Entry 4WJG (X-ray diffraction, 3.10 A resolution); this record covers chains A and B of the 10 polymer chains in the assembly.

# Chain A
Name: Hemoglobin subunit alpha
Source organism: Homo sapiens
UniProtKB: P69905 (HBA_HUMAN); residues 1-141 here correspond to UniProt positions 2-142 (UniProt number = residue number + 1)
Sequence (141 residues; each row starts with the number of its first residue):
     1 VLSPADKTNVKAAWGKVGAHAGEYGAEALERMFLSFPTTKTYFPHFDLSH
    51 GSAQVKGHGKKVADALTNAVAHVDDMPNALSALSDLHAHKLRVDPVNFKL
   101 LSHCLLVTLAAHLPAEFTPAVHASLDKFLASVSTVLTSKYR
Metal / ion sites: heme Fe: H87 (together with oxygen molecule)
Ligand contacts:
  - heme (HEM): M32, T39, Y42, F43, F46, H58, K61, V62, A65, L83, L86, H87, L91, V93, N97, F98, L101, V132, S133, L136
  - oxygen molecule (OXY): F43, H58, V62
Swiss-Prot annotation at these positions:
  - binding site (O2): H58
  - binding site (heme b): H87
  - site: T8, N9 (Microbial infection: Cleavage), K11 (Not glycated), A13, W14 (Microbial infection: Cleavage), Y24, G25 (Microbial infection: Cleavage), L29, E30 (Microbial infection: Cleavage), H45, F46 (Microbial infection: Cleavage), D47, L48 (Microbial infection: Cleavage), S52, A53 (Microbial infection: Cleavage), V55, K56 (Microbial infection: Cleavage), K56 (Not glycated), G59, K60 (Microbial infection: Cleavage), K60 (Not glycated), K90 (Not glycated), L91, R92 (Microbial infection: Cleavage), K99 (Not glycated), L106, V107 (Microbial infection: Cleavage), T108, L109 (Microbial infection: Cleavage), V121, H122 (Microbial infection: Cleavage), S133, T134 (Microbial infection: Cleavage)
  - modified residue: S3 (Phosphoserine), K7 (N6-succinyllysine), T8 (Phosphothreonine), K11 (N6-succinyllysine), K16 (N6-acetyllysine), Y24 (Phosphotyrosine), S35 (Phosphoserine), K40 (N6-succinyllysine), S49 (Phosphoserine), S102 (Phosphoserine), T108 (Phosphothreonine), S124 (Phosphoserine), S131 (Phosphoserine), T134 (Phosphothreonine), T137 (Phosphothreonine), S138 (Phosphoserine)
  - glycosylation (N-linked (Glc) (glycation) lysine): K7, K16, K40, K61

# Chain B
Name: Hemoglobin subunit beta
Source organism: Homo sapiens
UniProtKB: P68871 (HBB_HUMAN); residues 1-146 here correspond to UniProt positions 2-147 (UniProt number = residue number + 1)
Sequence (146 residues; row label = number of the first residue in the row):
     1 VHLTPEEKSAVTALWGKVNVDEVGGEALGRLLVVYPWTQRFFESFGDLST
    51 PDAVMGNPKVKAHGKKVLGAFSDGLAHLDNLKGTFATLSELHCDKLHVDP
   101 ENFRLLGNVLVCVLAHHFGKEFTPPVQAAYQKVVAGVANALAHKYH
Metal / ion sites: heme Fe: H92 (together with oxygen molecule)
Ligand contacts:
  - heme (HEM): T38, F41, F42, H63, K66, V67, A70, F71, F85, L88, L91, H92, L96, V98, N102, F103, L106, V137, L141
  - oxygen molecule (OXY): F42, H63, V67
Swiss-Prot annotation at these positions:
  - binding site ((2R)-2,3-bisphosphoglycerate): V1, H2, K82, H143
  - binding site (heme b): H63, H92
  - site: E7, K8 (Microbial infection: Cleavage), G25, E26 (Microbial infection: Cleavage), G29, R30 (Microbial infection: Cleavage), Y35, P36 (Microbial infection: Cleavage), W37, T38 (Microbial infection: Cleavage), F45, G46 (Microbial infection: Cleavage), D52, A53 (Microbial infection: Cleavage), G56, N57 (Microbial infection: Cleavage), K59 (Not glycated), F71, S72 (Microbial infection: Cleavage), G74, L75 (Microbial infection: Cleavage), K82 (Not glycated), T84, F85 (Microbial infection: Cleavage), H92, C93 (Microbial infection: Cleavage), K95 (Not glycated), R104, L105 (Microbial infection: Cleavage), L110, V111 (Microbial infection: Cleavage), G119, K120 (Microbial infection: Cleavage), F122, T123 (Microbial infection: Cleavage), A128, A129 (Microbial infection: Cleavage) and 2 more in UniProt
  - modified residue: V1 (N-acetylvaline), S9 (Phosphoserine), T12 (Phosphothreonine), S44 (Phosphoserine), T50 (Phosphothreonine), K59 (N6-acetyllysine), K82 (N6-acetyllysine), T87 (Phosphothreonine), C93 (S-nitrosocysteine), K144 (N6-acetyllysine)
  - glycosylation: V1 (N-linked (Glc) (glycation) valine), K8 (N-linked (Glc) (glycation) lysine), K17 (N-linked (Glc) (glycation) lysine), K66 (N-linked (Glc) (glycation) lysine), K120 (N-linked (Glc) (glycation) lysine), K144 (N-linked (Glc) (glycation) lysine)

# How chain A and chain B interact
Residue-residue contacts (32; chain A residue first):
  R31(A) - F122(B)  hydrogen bond (side chain-backbone)
  R31(A) - T123(B)
  R31(A) - P124(B)
  R31(A) - Q127(B)  hydrogen bond
  L34(A) - P124(B)  hydrophobic
  L34(A) - P125(B)
  L34(A) - A128(B)
  S35(A) - Q127(B)
  S35(A) - A128(B)
  S35(A) - Q131(B)
  F36(A) - Q131(B)
  H103(A) - N108(B)  hydrogen bond
  H103(A) - V111(B)
  H103(A) - Q127(B)
  H103(A) - Q131(B)  hydrogen bond
  C104(A) - Q127(B)
  L106(A) - C112(B)  hydrophobic
  V107(A) - V111(B)  hydrophobic
  V107(A) - A115(B)  hydrophobic
  V107(A) - Q127(B)
  A110(A) - C112(B)
  A111(A) - A115(B)
  A111(A) - G119(B)
  P114(A) - H116(B)  hydrogen bond (backbone-side chain)
  F117(A) - R30(B)  hydrogen bond (backbone-side chain)
  T118(A) - R30(B)
  P119(A) - R30(B)
  P119(A) - M55(B)  hydrophobic
  H122(A) - R30(B)
  H122(A) - V34(B)
  H122(A) - C112(B)
  D126(A) - Y35(B)
Also at the interface, not in a pair above, chain A (19 interface residues in all): E30, A120, A123
Also at the interface, not in a pair above, chain B (21 interface residues in all): V33, P51, V109, K120

# Overview
The interface between chain A and chain B involves 19 residues on one side and 21 on the other; the contacts
include 6 hydrogen bonds. Among the polar pairs are R31(A)-F122(B), R31(A)-Q127(B) and H103(A)-N108(B). Chain
A binds heme and oxygen molecule.
Chain A is Hemoglobin subunit alpha and chain B is Hemoglobin subunit beta, both from Homo sapiens; the
structure, Structure of T. brucei haptoglobin-hemoglobin receptor binding to human haptoglobin-hemoglobin, was
determined by X-ray diffraction.
